2HRR - chains A and C of the 3 polymer chains in the assembly; structure by X-ray diffraction, 2.70 A resolution.

Chain A:
Name: Liver carboxylesterase 1
Source organism: Homo sapiens
Notes: EC 3.1.1.1
UniProt: Q9UK77 (EST1_HUMAN); residues 1021-1553 here correspond to UniProt positions 21-553 (UniProt number = residue number - 1000)
Amino-acid sequence (532 residues; numbered 1021 to 1553; 1 number in that range is skipped by the numbering (no residue carries it; nothing is unmodelled there); the number before each row is that of its first residue):
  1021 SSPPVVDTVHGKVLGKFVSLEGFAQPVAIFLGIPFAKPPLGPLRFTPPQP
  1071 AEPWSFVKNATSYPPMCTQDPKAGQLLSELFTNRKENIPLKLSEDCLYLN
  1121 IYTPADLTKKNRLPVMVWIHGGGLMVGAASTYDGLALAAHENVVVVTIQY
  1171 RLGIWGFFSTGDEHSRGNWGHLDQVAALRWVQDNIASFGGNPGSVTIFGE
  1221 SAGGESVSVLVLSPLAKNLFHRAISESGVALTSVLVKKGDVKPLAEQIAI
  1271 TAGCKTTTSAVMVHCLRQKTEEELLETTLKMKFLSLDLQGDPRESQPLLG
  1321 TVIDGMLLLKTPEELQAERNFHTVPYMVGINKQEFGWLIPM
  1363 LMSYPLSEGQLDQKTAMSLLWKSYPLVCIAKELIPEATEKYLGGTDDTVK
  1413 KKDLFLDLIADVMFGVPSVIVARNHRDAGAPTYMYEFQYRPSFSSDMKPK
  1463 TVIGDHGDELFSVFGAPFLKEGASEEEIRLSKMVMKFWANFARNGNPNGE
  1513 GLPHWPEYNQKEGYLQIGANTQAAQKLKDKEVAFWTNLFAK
Disulfides: Cys-1087/Cys-1116, Cys-1274/Cys-1285
Glycans and other covalent adducts: N-acetylglucosamine (NAG) linked to Asn-1079; R-ethyl n,N-dimethylphosphonamidate (NTJ) linked to Ser-1221
Residues lining bound ligands:
  - R-ethyl n,N-dimethylphosphonamidate (NTJ): Leu-1097, Phe-1101, Gly-1141, Gly-1142, Gly-1143, Glu-1220, Ala-1222, Val-1254, Leu-1255, Ile-1359, Met-1425, His-1468
  - N-acetyl-alpha-neuraminic acid (SIA): Leu-1051, Gly-1052, Lys-1078, Ser-1082, Tyr-1083, Pro-1084, Pro-1085

Chain C:
Name: Liver carboxylesterase 1
Source organism: Homo sapiens
Notes: EC 3.1.1.1
UniProt: Q9UK77 (EST1_HUMAN); residues 3021-3553 here correspond to UniProt positions 21-553 (UniProt number = residue number - 3000)
Amino-acid sequence (532 residues; each row starts with the number of its first residue; note: 1 number in that range is skipped by the numbering (no residue carries it; nothing is unmodelled there)):
  3021 SSPPVVDTVHGKVLGKFVSLEGFAQPVAIFLGIPFAKPPLGPLRFTPPQP
  3071 AEPWSFVKNATSYPPMCTQDPKAGQLLSELFTNRKENIPLKLSEDCLYLN
  3121 IYTPADLTKKNRLPVMVWIHGGGLMVGAASTYDGLALAAHENVVVVTIQY
  3171 RLGIWGFFSTGDEHSRGNWGHLDQVAALRWVQDNIASFGGNPGSVTIFGE
  3221 SAGGESVSVLVLSPLAKNLFHRAISESGVALTSVLVKKGDVKPLAEQIAI
  3271 TAGCKTTTSAVMVHCLRQKTEEELLETTLKMKFLSLDLQGDPRESQPLLG
  3321 TVIDGMLLLKTPEELQAERNFHTVPYMVGINKQEFGWLIPM
  3363 LMSYPLSEGQLDQKTAMSLLWKSYPLVCIAKELIPEATEKYLGGTDDTVK
  3413 KKDLFLDLIADVMFGVPSVIVARNHRDAGAPTYMYEFQYRPSFSSDMKPK
  3463 TVIGDHGDELFSVFGAPFLKEGASEEEIRLSKMVMKFWANFARNGNPNGE
  3513 GLPHWPEYNQKEGYLQIGANTQAAQKLKDKEVAFWTNLFAK
Unresolved in the structure: 3021
Disulfides: Cys-3087/Cys-3116, Cys-3274/Cys-3285
Glycans and other covalent adducts: N-acetylglucosamine (NAG) linked to Asn-3079; R-ethyl n,N-dimethylphosphonamidate (NTJ) linked to Ser-3221
Residues lining bound ligands:
  - R-ethyl n,N-dimethylphosphonamidate (NTJ): Leu-3097, Phe-3101, Gly-3141, Gly-3142, Gly-3143, Glu-3220, Ala-3222, Val-3254, Leu-3255, Leu-3358, Ile-3359, Met-3425, His-3468
  - N-acetyl-alpha-neuraminic acid (SIA), molecule 1: Leu-3051, Gly-3052, Lys-3078, Ala-3080, Thr-3081, Ser-3082, Tyr-3118
  - N-acetyl-alpha-neuraminic acid (SIA), molecule 2: Lys-3262, Thr-3278, Ser-3279

Interface between chain A and chain C:
Residue-residue contacts (26; chain A residue first):
  Glu-1183(A) with Glu-3072(C); Pro-3073(C); Trp-3074(C); Lys-3078(C), salt bridge
  His-1184(A) with Pro-3058(C)
  Arg-1186(A) with Pro-3073(C), hydrogen bond (side chain-backbone); Trp-3074(C); Ser-3075(C), hydrogen bond
  Lys-1275(A) with Glu-3292(C), salt bridge
  Thr-1277(A) with Lys-3111(C); Leu-3112(C); Ser-3113(C)
  Thr-1278(A) with Pro-3085(C); Asp-3115(C), hydrogen bond
  Ala-1280(A) with Pro-3058(C), hydrophobic; Leu-3060(C); Asp-3115(C)
  Val-1281(A) with Ser-3113(C)
  His-1284(A) with Leu-3060(C); Gly-3061(C)
  Ile-1323(A) with Phe-3076(C)
  Asp-1324(A) with Ser-3075(C), hydrogen bond (backbone-side chain); Phe-3076(C)
  Gly-1325(A) with Ser-3075(C); Phe-3076(C)
  Leu-1329(A) with Phe-3076(C)
Also at the interface, not in a pair above, chain C (16 interface residues in all): Glu-3291

Overview:
Chain A and chain C form an interface of 13 and 16 residues respectively; the contacts include 4 hydrogen
bonds and 2 salt bridges. Polar pairs include Glu-1183(A)/Lys-3078(C), Lys-1275(A)/Glu-3292(C) and
Arg-1186(A)/Pro-3073(C). Bound to chain A: N-acetyl-alpha-neuraminic acid. Bound to chain C:
N-acetyl-alpha-neuraminic acid.
Both chains are Liver carboxylesterase 1 (Homo sapiens). Entry 2HRR (Crystal structure of Human Liver
Carboxylesterase 1 (hCE1) in covalent complex with the nerve agent Tabun ...) was determined by X-ray
diffraction, deposited together with 2HRQ.
